Entry 7N61 (electron microscopy, 3.50 A resolution); this record covers chains Bg and Bh of the 139 polymer chains in the assembly.

# Chain Bg
Protein: Tubulin beta
From: Chlamydomonas reinhardtii
UniProt: P04690 (TBB_CHLRE); residue numbers follow UniProt; this construct covers 1-443
Amino-acid sequence (443 residues; numbered 1 to 443; the number before each row is that of its first residue):
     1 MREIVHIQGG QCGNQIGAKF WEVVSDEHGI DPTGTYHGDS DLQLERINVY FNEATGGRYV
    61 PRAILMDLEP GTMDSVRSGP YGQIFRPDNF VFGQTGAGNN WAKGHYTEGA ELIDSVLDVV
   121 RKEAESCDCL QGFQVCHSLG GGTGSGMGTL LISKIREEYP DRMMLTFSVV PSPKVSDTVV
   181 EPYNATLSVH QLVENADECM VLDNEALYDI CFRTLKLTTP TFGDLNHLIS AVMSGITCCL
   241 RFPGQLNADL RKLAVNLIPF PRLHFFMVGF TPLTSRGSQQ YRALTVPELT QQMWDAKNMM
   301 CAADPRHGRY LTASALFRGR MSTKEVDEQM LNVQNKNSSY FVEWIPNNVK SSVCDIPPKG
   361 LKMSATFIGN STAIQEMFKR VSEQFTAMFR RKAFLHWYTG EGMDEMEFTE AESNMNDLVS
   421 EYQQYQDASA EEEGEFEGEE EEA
Not modelled in the structure: 432-443
Swiss-Prot annotation at these positions:
  - binding site (GTP): Gln11, Glu69, Ser138, Gly142, Thr143, Gly144, Asn204, Asn226
  - binding site (Mg(2+)): Glu69

# Chain Bh
Protein: Tubulin alpha
From: Chlamydomonas reinhardtii
UniProt: P09204 (TBA1_CHLRE); numbering as in UniProt (aligned over 1-451)
Amino-acid sequence (451 residues; each row starts with the number of its first residue):
     1 MREVISIHIG QAGIQVGNAC WELYCLEHGI QPDGQMPSDK TIGGGDDAFN TFFSETGAGK
    61 HVPRCIFLDL EPTVVDEVRT GTYRQLFHPE QLISGKEDAA NNFARGHYTI GKEIVDLALD
   121 RIRKLADNCT GLQGFLVFNA VGGGTGSGLG SLLLERLSVD YGKKSKLGFT VYPSPQVSTA
   181 VVEPYNSVLS THSLLEHTDV AVMLDNEAIY DICRRSLDIE RPTYTNLNRL IAQVISSLTA
   241 SLRFDGALNV DITEFQTNLV PYPRIHFMLS SYAPIISAEK AYHEQLSVAE ITNAAFEPAS
   301 MMVKCDPRHG KYMACCLMYR GDVVPKDVNA SVATIKTKRT IQFVDWCPTG FKCGINYQPP
   361 TVVPGGDLAK VQRAVCMISN STAIGEIFSR LDHKFDLMYA KRAFVHWYVG EGMEEGEFSE
   421 AREDLAALEK DFEEVGAESA EGAGEGEGEE Y
Not modelled in the structure: 38-45, 439-451
Swiss-Prot annotation at these positions:
  - active site: Glu254
  - binding site (GTP): Gln11, Glu71, Gly144, Thr145, Thr179, Asn206, Asn228
  - binding site (Mg(2+)): Glu71
  - site: Tyr451 (Involved in polymerization)
  - modified residue: Lys40 (N6-acetyllysine)

# Interface between chain Bg and chain Bh
Residue-residue contacts (74; chain Bg residue first):
  Gln11(Bg) - Gly246(Bh)
  Gln11(Bg) - Leu248(Bh)  hydrogen bond (side chain-backbone)
  Gln11(Bg) - Asn249(Bh)  hydrogen bond (side chain-backbone)
  Pro70(Bg) - Met1(Bh)  hydrophobic
  Gln94(Bg) - Met1(Bh)  hydrogen bond (side chain-backbone)
  Gln94(Bg) - Thr130(Bh)
  Gln94(Bg) - Gly131(Bh)
  Gly96(Bg) - Thr253(Bh)  hydrogen bond (backbone-side chain)
  Ala97(Bg) - Glu254(Bh)
  Gly98(Bg) - Thr253(Bh)
  Gly98(Bg) - Glu254(Bh)
  Gly98(Bg) - Thr257(Bh)  hydrogen bond (backbone-side chain)
  Asn99(Bg) - Glu254(Bh)
  Asn99(Bg) - Asn258(Bh)  hydrogen bond
  Asn99(Bg) - Lys352(Bh)  hydrogen bond
  Lys174(Bg) - Ala333(Bh)
  Val175(Bg) - Asn329(Bh)
  Val175(Bg) - Val332(Bh)  hydrophobic
  Val175(Bg) - Ala333(Bh)  hydrophobic
  Ser176(Bg) - Thr349(Bh)
  Ser176(Bg) - Phe351(Bh)
  Asp177(Bg) - Leu248(Bh)
  Asp177(Bg) - Phe351(Bh)
  Asp177(Bg) - Lys352(Bh)
  Asp177(Bg) - Cys353(Bh)  hydrogen bond (backbone-backbone)
  Thr178(Bg) - Asn258(Bh)
  Thr178(Bg) - Phe351(Bh)
  Thr178(Bg) - Lys352(Bh)
  Val179(Bg) - Asn258(Bh)  hydrogen bond (backbone-side chain)
  Val179(Bg) - Cys347(Bh)  hydrophobic
  Val179(Bg) - Thr349(Bh)  hydrogen bond (backbone-side chain)
  Val179(Bg) - Gly350(Bh)
  Val179(Bg) - Phe351(Bh)
  Val179(Bg) - Lys352(Bh)
  Val180(Bg) - Thr257(Bh)
  Pro182(Bg) - Thr349(Bh)
  Tyr208(Bg) - Pro325(Bh)
  Tyr208(Bg) - Asn329(Bh)
  Phe212(Bg) - Lys326(Bh)
  Leu217(Bg) - Lys326(Bh)  hydrogen bond (backbone-side chain)
  Thr218(Bg) - Lys326(Bh)  hydrogen bond (backbone-side chain)
  Thr219(Bg) - Val324(Bh)
  Thr219(Bg) - Lys326(Bh)
  Pro220(Bg) - Val324(Bh)
  Pro220(Bg) - Lys326(Bh)
  Thr221(Bg) - Val324(Bh)
  Phe222(Bg) - Ala247(Bh)  hydrophobic
  Phe222(Bg) - Leu248(Bh)  hydrophobic
  Phe222(Bg) - Pro325(Bh)  hydrophobic
  Gln384(Bg) - Pro348(Bh)
  Gln384(Bg) - Thr349(Bh)
  Ala387(Bg) - Trp346(Bh)
  Met388(Bg) - Trp346(Bh)  hydrogen bond (backbone-backbone)
  Met388(Bg) - Cys347(Bh)  hydrophobic
  Met388(Bg) - Pro348(Bh)
  Met388(Bg) - Thr349(Bh)
  Arg391(Bg) - Tyr262(Bh)  hydrogen bond (backbone-side chain)
  Arg391(Bg) - Trp346(Bh)
  Arg391(Bg) - Glu434(Bh)  salt bridge
  Arg391(Bg) - Val435(Bh)
  Arg391(Bg) - Ala437(Bh)  hydrogen bond (side chain-backbone)
  Lys392(Bg) - Tyr262(Bh)
  Ala393(Bg) - Tyr262(Bh)
  Ala393(Bg) - Trp346(Bh)  hydrophobic
  Phe394(Bg) - Val260(Bh)
  Phe394(Bg) - Pro261(Bh)  hydrogen bond (backbone-backbone)
  Phe394(Bg) - Cys347(Bh)  hydrophobic
  His396(Bg) - Val260(Bh)
  His396(Bg) - Pro261(Bh)  hydrogen bond (side chain-backbone)
  His396(Bg) - Tyr262(Bh)
  His396(Bg) - Pro263(Bh)
  Trp397(Bg) - Gln256(Bh)
  Trp397(Bg) - Thr257(Bh)
  Trp397(Bg) - Val260(Bh)  hydrogen bond (side chain-backbone)
Other interface residues (no listed pair), chain Bg (37 interface residues in all): Glu69, Asp74, Ser75, Lys103, Leu395
Other interface residues (no listed pair), chain Bh (42 interface residues in all): Arg2, Gln133, Lys163, Asp245, Asp251, Leu259, Ala314, Asp345, Glu438

# Summary
Chain Bg and chain Bh form an interface of 37 and 42 residues respectively; the contacts include 18 hydrogen
bonds and 1 salt bridge. Polar pairs include Arg391(Bg)-Glu434(Bh), Gln11(Bg)-Leu248(Bh) and
Gln11(Bg)-Asn249(Bh).
Chain Bg is Tubulin beta and chain Bh is Tubulin alpha, both from Chlamydomonas reinhardtii; the structure,
structure of C2 projections and MIPs, was determined by electron microscopy.
